PDB entry 3QRX | X-ray diffraction, 2.20 A resolution | chains A and B

Chain A:
Molecule: Centrin
From: Chlamydomonas reinhardtii
UniProt: A8JC40 (A8JC40_CHLRE); residue numbers follow UniProt; this construct covers 1-169
Amino-acid sequence (169 residues; numbered 1 to 169; the number before each row is that of its first residue):
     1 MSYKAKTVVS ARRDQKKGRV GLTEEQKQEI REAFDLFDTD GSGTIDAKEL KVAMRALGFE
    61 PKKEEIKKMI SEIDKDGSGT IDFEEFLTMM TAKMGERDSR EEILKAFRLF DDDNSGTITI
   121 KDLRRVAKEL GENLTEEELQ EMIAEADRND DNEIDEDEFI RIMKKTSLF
Unresolved in the structure: 1-19, 165-169
Bound ions: Ca2+ site 1: Asp38, Asp40, Ser42, Thr44, Glu49; Ca2+ site 2: Asp74, Asp76, Ser78, Thr80, Glu85; Ca2+ site 3: Asp111, Asp113, Ser115, Thr117, Asp122; Ca2+ site 4: Asp147, Asn149, Asp151, Glu153, Glu158

Chain B:
Molecule: Melittin
UniProt: P01501 (MEL_APIME); residues 1-26 here correspond to UniProt positions 44-69 (UniProt number = residue number + 43)
Amino-acid sequence (26 residues; each row starts with the number of its first residue):
     1 GIGAVLKVLT TGLPALISWI KRKRQQ
Unresolved in the structure: 1, 22-26
UniProt features mapped onto this chain:
  - site: Pro14 (Important for the flexibility at the center of the helix, flexibility that is important for the stability of the voltage-gated pore)
  - modified residue: Gly1 (N-formylglycine), Gln26 (Glutamine amide)

Chain A / chain B interface:
Residue-residue contacts (6; chain A residue first):
  Ala106(A) - Val5(B)  hydrophobic
  Leu109(A) - Val5(B)  hydrophobic
  Leu130(A) - Leu13(B)  hydrophobic
  Glu132(A) - Ile17(B)
  Glu138(A) - Ile20(B)
  Met142(A) - Ile20(B)  hydrophobic
Interface residues without a listed pair, chain A (9 interface residues in all): Phe110, Leu134, Met163
Interface residues without a listed pair, chain B (6 interface residues in all): Val8, Leu16

In short:
9 residues of chain A and 6 residues of chain B are in contact. The Ca2+ site 1 is built by Asp38(A),
Asp40(A), Ser42(A), Thr44(A) and Glu49(A). Asp74(A), Asp76(A), Ser78(A), Thr80(A) and Glu85(A) form the Ca2+
site 2.
Chain A is Centrin (Chlamydomonas reinhardtii) and chain B is Melittin; the structure, Chlamydomonas
reinhardtii centrin bound to melittin, was determined by X-ray diffraction.
